3BK8 - chain A; structure by X-ray diffraction, 1.60 A resolution.

# Chain A
Name: Uricase
Source organism: Aspergillus flavus
Notes: EC 1.7.3.3
Reference sequence: Q00511 (URIC_ASPFL); residues 1-301 here correspond to UniProt positions 2-302 (UniProt number = residue number + 1)
Amino-acid sequence (301 residues; each row starts with the number of its first residue):
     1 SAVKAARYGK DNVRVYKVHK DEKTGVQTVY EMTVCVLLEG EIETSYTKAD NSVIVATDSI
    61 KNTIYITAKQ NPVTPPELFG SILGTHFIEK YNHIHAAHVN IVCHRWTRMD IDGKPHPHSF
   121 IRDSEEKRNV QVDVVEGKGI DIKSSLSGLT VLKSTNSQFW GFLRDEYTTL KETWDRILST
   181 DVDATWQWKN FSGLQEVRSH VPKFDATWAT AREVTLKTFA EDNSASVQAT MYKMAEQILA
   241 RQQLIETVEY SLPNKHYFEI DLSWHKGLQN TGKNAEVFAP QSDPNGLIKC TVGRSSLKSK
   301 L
Not modelled in the structure: 296-301
Ion coordination: Na+: I88, Y91, I94, E136
Small-molecule neighbours: 8-azaxanthine (AZA): Y8, I54, A56, T57, D58, F159, L170, R176, S226, V227, Q228, N254, I288
Swiss-Prot annotation at these positions:
  - motif: S299 to L301 (Microbody targeting signal)
  - active site (Charge relay system): K10, T57, H256
  - binding site (5-hydroxyisourate): T57, D58, F159, R176, V227, Q228, N254
  - binding site (O2): T57, N254
  - binding site (urate): T57, D58, F159, R176, V227, Q228, N254
  - modified residue: S1 (N-acetylserine)
From the paper describing this entry:
  - binding site for 8-azaxanthine: F159, R176, Q228
  - conformationally variable residues (side-chain flip): H98
  - contacts within the chain: K10-T57 (hydrogen bond)
  - catalytic residues: K10, T57, H256 (proposed by the authors, not directly observed)

# Summary
Chain A binds 8-azaxanthine. I88, Y91, I94 and E136 coordinate Na+. UniProt lists 3 active-site residues, 7
residues binding 5-hydroxyisourate, O2-binding residues T57 and N254 and 7 urate-binding residues. From the
paper: catalytic residues K10, T57 and H256; a binding site for 8-azaxanthine at F159, R176 and Q228.
Chain A is Uricase (Aspergillus flavus); the structure, Urate oxidase aza-xanthine complex in cyanide, was
determined by X-ray diffraction (same publication as 3BJP).
